Entry 6WVW (X-ray diffraction, 2.11 A resolution); this record covers chains B and D of the 4 polymer chains in the assembly.

# Chain B
Name: Syntaxin-1A
From: Rattus norvegicus
UniProt: P32851 (STX1A_RAT); residues 191-256 here = UniProt positions 191-256
Chain sequence (66 residues; each row starts with the number of its first residue):
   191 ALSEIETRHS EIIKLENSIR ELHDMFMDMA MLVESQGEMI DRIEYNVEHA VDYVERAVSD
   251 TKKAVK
Bound ions: Ca2+ site 1: Glu238 (shared with 1 residue of chain F); Ca2+ site 2: Asp250 (shared with 1 residue of chain F)
Swiss-Prot annotation at these positions:
  - site: Lys253, Ala254 (Microbial infection: Cleavage)
  - cross-link (Glycyl lysine isopeptide (Lys-Gly)): Lys252 (interchain with G-Cter in SUMO), Lys253 (interchain with G-Cter in SUMO), Lys256 (interchain with G-Cter in SUMO)

# Chain D
Name: Synaptosomal-associated protein 25
From: Rattus norvegicus
UniProt: P60881 (SNP25_RAT), isoform P60881-2; residue numbers follow UniProt; this construct covers 141-204
Chain sequence (64 residues; numbered 141 to 204; the number before each row is that of its first residue):
   141 ARENEMDENL EQVSGIIGNL RHMALDMGNE IDTQNRQIDR IMEKADSNKT RIDEANQRAT
   201 KMLG
Unresolved in the structure: 204
Bound ions: Ca2+: Gln177 (shared with 2 residues of chain C)
Swiss-Prot annotation at these positions:
  - site ((Microbial infection) Cleavage): Arg180, Ile181, Gln197, Arg198
  - modified residue (Phosphoserine): Ser154, Ser187
From the paper describing this entry:
  - mutagenesis - I192N, A199G: decreased stability
  - disease-associated variants - D166Y (40 fold): increased signaling
  - disease-associated variants - D166Y, I192N, A199G: decreased signaling
  - disease-associated variants - Q174*, I192N: abolished signaling

# Interface between chain B and chain D
Residue-residue contacts (7):
  Arg198(B) - Glu143(D)  salt bridge
  Arg198(B) - Met146(D)
  Ile202(B) - Met146(D)  hydrophobic
  Ile209(B) - Val153(D)  hydrophobic
  Phe216(B) - Leu160(D)  hydrophobic
  Phe216(B) - Met163(D)  hydrophobic
  Met219(B) - Met167(D)  hydrophobic
Also at the interface, not in a pair above, chain B (7 interface residues in all): Leu205, Leu212
Also at the interface, not in a pair above, chain D (9 interface residues in all): Leu150, Ile157, Ile171

# Summary
Chain B and chain D form an interface of 7 and 9 residues respectively, with 1 salt bridge. Its one
salt-bridged contact is Arg198(B)-Glu143(D). From the paper: D166Y, I192N and A199G of chain D reduce
signaling; I192N and A199G of chain D reduce stability.
Here chain B is Syntaxin-1A and chain D is Synaptosomal-associated protein 25, both from Rattus norvegicus.
Entry 6WVW (Crystal structure of the R59P-SNAP25 containing SNARE complex) was determined by X-ray
diffraction.
